6Q8W - chains A and H of the 16 polymer chains in the assembly; structure by X-ray diffraction, 3.40 A resolution.

# Chain A
Name: NADH-quinone oxidoreductase subunit 7
From: Thermus thermophilus (strain HB8 / ATCC 27634 / DSM 579)
Notes: EC 1.6.5.11
Reference sequence: Q56217 (NQO7_THET8); residue numbers follow UniProt; this construct covers 1-119
Amino-acid sequence (119 residues; numbered 1 to 119; the number before each row is that of its first residue):
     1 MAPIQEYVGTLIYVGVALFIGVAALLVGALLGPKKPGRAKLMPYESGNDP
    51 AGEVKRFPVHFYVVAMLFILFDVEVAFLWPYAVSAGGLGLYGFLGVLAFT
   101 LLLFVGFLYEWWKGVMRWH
Unresolved in the structure: 118-119

# Chain H
Name: NADH-quinone oxidoreductase subunit 8
From: Thermus thermophilus (strain HB8 / ATCC 27634 / DSM 579)
Notes: EC 1.6.5.11
Reference sequence: Q60019 (NQO8_THET8); residue numbers follow UniProt; this construct covers 1-365
Amino-acid sequence (365 residues; numbered 1 to 365; the number before each row is that of its first residue):
     1 MTWSYPVDPYWMVALKALLVVVGLLTAFAFMTLIERRLLARFQVRMGPNR
    51 VGPFGLLQPLADAIKSIFKEDIVVAQADRFLFVLAPLISVVFALLAFGLI
   101 PFGPPGSFFGYQPWVINLDLGILYLFAVSELAVYGIFLSGWASGSKYSLL
   151 GSLRSSASLISYELGLGLALLAPVLLVGSLNLNDIVNWQKEHGWLFLYAF
   201 PAFLVYLIASMAEAARTPFDLPEAEQELVGGYHTEYSSIKWALFQMAEYI
   251 HFITASALIPTLFLGGWTMPVLEVPYLWMFLKIAFFLFFFIWIRATWFRL
   301 RYDQLLRFGWGFLFPLALLWFLVTALVVALDLPRTYLLYLSALSFLVLLG
   351 AVLYTPKPARKGGGA
Unresolved in the structure: 1, 355-365

# How chain A and chain H interact
Pairs across the interface - 97 pairs, chain A then chain H:
  M1(A) with T2(H), hydrogen bond (backbone-backbone); W3(H); D119(H)
  A2(A) with T2(H); D119(H)
  P3(A) with T2(H)
  Q5(A) with V7(H); Y10(H), hydrogen bond
  E6(A) with T2(H), hydrogen bond; I116(H); N117(H), hydrogen bond (side chain-backbone); L118(H), hydrogen bond (side chain-backbone)
  Y7(A) with L118(H), hydrophobic; D119(H), hydrogen bond
  V8(A) with Y10(H)
  G9(A) with V13(H)
  T10(A) with I116(H); L118(H)
  I12(A) with A14(H), hydrophobic
  Y13(A) with A17(H), hydrophobic; L94(H), hydrogen bond (side chain-backbone); L95(H); F97(H); G98(H)
  V14(A) with L95(H), hydrophobic
  A17(A) with V91(H); L94(H), hydrophobic
  L18(A) with V91(H), hydrophobic
  I20(A) with V21(H), hydrophobic
  G21(A) with L87(H)
  V22(A) with L87(H)
  A24(A) with I239(H)
  L25(A) with V83(H); L243(H), hydrophobic
  V27(A) with I67(H), hydrophobic
  G28(A) with D71(H); S238(H); I239(H)
  A29(A) with D71(H)
  L31(A) with F68(H)
  P33(A) with F68(H); E70(H)
  K34(A) with E70(H), hydrogen bond (backbone-side chain)
  K35(A) with E70(H), hydrogen bond (backbone-side chain)
  K40(A) with I72(H)
  L41(A) with I72(H), hydrophobic; V73(H); V74(H); A75(H)
  P43(A) with E235(H)
  A51(A) with K146(H)
  G52(A) with K146(H)
  V54(A) with K146(H)
  F57(A) with K146(H); L149(H), hydrophobic; L153(H), hydrophobic
  H60(A) with L306(H)
  F61(A) with L153(H), hydrophobic; A157(H), hydrophobic; Y302(H)
  V64(A) with A157(H); S161(H); L306(H), hydrophobic
  L67(A) with W310(H), hydrophobic
  F68(A) with E130(H); I160(H); E163(H); L164(H), hydrophobic
  F71(A) with L164(H), hydrophobic
  D72(A) with F126(H); L164(H)
  L78(A) with L171(H), hydrophobic
  W79(A) with L171(H)
  Y81(A) with L175(H); A325(H); A329(H)
  A82(A) with L171(H), hydrophobic; V174(H); L175(H)
  V83(A) with V174(H); L180(H), hydrophobic
  A85(A) with L175(H), hydrophobic
  F93(A) with L322(H); A325(H); L326(H), hydrophobic; A329(H), hydrophobic
  L97(A) with L322(H), hydrophobic
  T100(A) with L318(H); F321(H)
  F104(A) with P315(H), hydrophobic; L318(H), hydrophobic
  F107(A) with W310(H); G311(H); P315(H), hydrophobic
  E110(A) with W310(H), hydrogen bond
  W111(A) with R307(H); G311(H)
Other interface residues (no listed pair), chain A (63 interface residues in all): V16, G32, P36, M42, Y44, P50, V75, G86, G89, L90
Other interface residues (no listed pair), chain H (74 interface residues in all): L18, V20, K69, A96, W114, V115, I122, L123, Y124, Y147, R154, G167, L168, G178, K240, V328, L330

# In short
63 residues of chain A and 74 residues of chain H are in contact; the contacts include 10 hydrogen bonds.
Polar contacts include Q5(A)-Y10(H), E6(A)-T2(H) and E6(A)-N117(H).
Chain A is NADH-quinone oxidoreductase subunit 7 and chain H is NADH-quinone oxidoreductase subunit 8, both
from Thermus thermophilus (strain HB8 / ATCC 27634 / DSM 579); the structure, Respiratory complex I from
Thermus thermophilus with bound Aureothin, was determined by X-ray diffraction, deposited together with 6I0D,
6I1P, 6Q8O, 6Q8X, 6Y11, 6ZIY and 3 further entries.
